5OJW - chains A and B; structure by X-ray diffraction, 2.00 A resolution.

== Chain A ==
Protein: Ubiquitin-conjugating enzyme E2 13
Source organism: Saccharomyces cerevisiae
Notes: EC 2.3.2.23
Reference sequence: P52490 (UBC13_YEAST); residues 1-152 here = UniProt positions 1-152
Sequence (152 residues; row label = number of the first residue in the row):
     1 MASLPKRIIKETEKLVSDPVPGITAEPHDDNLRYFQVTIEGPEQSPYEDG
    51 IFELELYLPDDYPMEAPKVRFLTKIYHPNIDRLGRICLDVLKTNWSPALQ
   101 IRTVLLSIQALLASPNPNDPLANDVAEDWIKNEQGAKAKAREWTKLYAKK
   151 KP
UniProt features mapped onto this chain:
  - active site: C87 (Glycyl thioester intermediate)
  - cross-link: K92 (Glycyl lysine isopeptide (Lys-Gly) (interchain with G-Cter in ubiquitin))

== Chain B ==
Protein: Ubiquitin-conjugating enzyme variant MMS2
Source organism: Saccharomyces cerevisiae
Reference sequence: P53152 (MMS2_YEAST); numbering as in UniProt (aligned over 1-137)
Sequence (137 residues; numbered 1 to 137; the number before each row is that of its first residue):
     1 MSKVPRNFRLLEELEKGEKGFGPESCSYGLADSDDITMTKWNGTILGPPH
    51 SNHENRIYSLSIDCGPNYPDSPPKVTFISKINLPCVNPTTGEVQTDFHTL
   101 RDWKRAYTMETLLLDLRKEMATPANKKLRQPKEGETF
UniProt features mapped onto this chain:
  - modified residue: S71 (Phosphoserine)

== Chain A / chain B interface ==
Pairs across the interface (31; chain A residue first):
  M1(A) - M1(B)
  A2(A) - M1(B)
  N31(A) - K3(B)  hydrogen bond (side chain-backbone)
  Y34(A) - P5(B)  hydrophobic
  Y34(A) - N7(B)
  Y34(A) - F8(B)  hydrophobic
  E55(A) - N7(B)  hydrogen bond
  E55(A) - F8(B)
  Y57(A) - K3(B)  hydrogen bond (side chain-backbone)
  Y57(A) - V4(B)
  Y57(A) - P5(B)
  Y57(A) - F8(B)  hydrophobic
  D60(A) - S2(B)  hydrogen bond
  K68(A) - F8(B)
  R70(A) - N7(B)
  R70(A) - L11(B)
  R70(A) - I36(B)  hydrogen bond (side chain-backbone)
  R70(A) - M38(B)
  L72(A) - I36(B)
  K74(A) - I36(B)
  R82(A) - S33(B)  hydrogen bond
  R82(A) - D34(B)
  R82(A) - I36(B)
  L83(A) - L14(B)  hydrophobic
  L83(A) - L30(B)  hydrophobic
  L83(A) - S33(B)
  L83(A) - D35(B)
  L83(A) - I36(B)
  R85(A) - L14(B)
  R85(A) - E15(B)  salt bridge
  R85(A) - E18(B)  salt bridge
Interface residues without a listed pair, chain A (19 interface residues in all): R33, L56, V69, F71, T73
Interface residues without a listed pair, chain B (18 interface residues in all): E12

== Summary ==
19 residues of chain A and 18 residues of chain B are in contact, with 6 hydrogen bonds and 2 salt bridges.
Polar pairs include R85(A)-E15(B), R85(A)-E18(B) and N31(A)-K3(B). From UniProt: active-site residue C87(A) on
chain A.
Here chain A is Ubiquitin-conjugating enzyme E2 13 and chain B is Ubiquitin-conjugating enzyme variant MMS2,
both from Saccharomyces cerevisiae. Entry 5OJW (S. cerevisiae UBC13 - MMs2 complex) was determined by X-ray
diffraction.
